Entry 8FY1 (X-ray diffraction, 2.56 A resolution); this record covers chains B and C of the 4 polymer chains in the assembly.

# Chain B
Molecule: Elongin-B
Source organism: Homo sapiens
UniProtKB: Q15370 (ELOB_HUMAN); residue numbers follow UniProt; this construct covers 1-118
Chain sequence (118 residues; row label = number of the first residue in the row):
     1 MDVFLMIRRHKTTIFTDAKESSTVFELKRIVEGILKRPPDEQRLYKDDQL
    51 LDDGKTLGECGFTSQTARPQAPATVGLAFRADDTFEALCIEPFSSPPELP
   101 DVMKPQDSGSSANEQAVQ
Not modelled in the structure: 106-118
UniProt features mapped onto this chain:
  - modified residue: Met-1 (N-acetylmethionine), Thr-84 (Phosphothreonine), Ser-108 (Phosphoserine), Ser-111 (Phosphoserine)

# Chain C
Molecule: Elongin-C
Source organism: Homo sapiens
UniProtKB: Q15369 (ELOC_HUMAN); residues 17-112 here = UniProt positions 17-112
Chain sequence (96 residues; each row starts with the number of its first residue):
    17 MYVKLISSDGHEFIVKREHALTSGTIKAMLSGPGQFAENETNEVNFREIP
    67 SHVLSKVCMYFTYKVRYTNSSTEIPEFPIAPEIALELLMAANFLDC
Not modelled in the structure: 49-56

# Interface between chain B and chain C
Contacting residue pairs (54; chain B residue first):
  Phe-4(B) / Thr-78(C)
  Phe-4(B) / Arg-82(C)
  Arg-8(B) / His-27(C)
  Lys-11(B) / Asp-25(C)  hydrogen bond (side chain-backbone)
  Lys-11(B) / His-27(C)
  Lys-11(B) / Glu-28(C)  hydrogen bond (backbone-backbone)
  Thr-12(B) / Glu-28(C)
  Thr-12(B) / Ile-30(C)
  Thr-13(B) / Glu-28(C)  hydrogen bond (backbone-backbone)
  Thr-13(B) / Phe-29(C)
  Thr-13(B) / Ile-30(C)  hydrogen bond (backbone-backbone)
  Ile-14(B) / Ile-30(C)
  Phe-15(B) / Tyr-18(C)
  Phe-15(B) / Phe-29(C)  hydrophobic
  Phe-15(B) / Ile-30(C)  hydrogen bond (backbone-backbone)
  Phe-15(B) / Val-31(C)  hydrophobic
  Phe-15(B) / Ser-71(C)
  Phe-15(B) / Cys-74(C)  hydrophobic
  Phe-15(B) / Met-75(C)  hydrophobic
  Thr-16(B) / Tyr-18(C)  hydrogen bond
  Asp-17(B) / Lys-32(C)  salt bridge
  Ile-34(B) / Tyr-18(C)
  Ile-34(B) / Ile-30(C)  hydrophobic
  Leu-35(B) / Ile-30(C)  hydrophobic
  Arg-68(B) / Tyr-83(C)  hydrogen bond
  Arg-68(B) / Pro-91(C)
  Pro-69(B) / Met-75(C)
  Pro-69(B) / Thr-78(C)
  Pro-69(B) / Tyr-79(C)  hydrophobic
  Pro-69(B) / Arg-82(C)
  Pro-69(B) / Tyr-83(C)  hydrophobic
  Gln-70(B) / Met-75(C)
  Gln-70(B) / Tyr-79(C)
  Gln-70(B) / Pro-91(C)
  Gln-70(B) / Phe-93(C)
  Gln-70(B) / Pro-94(C)
  Pro-72(B) / Met-75(C)
  Glu-91(B) / His-27(C)  hydrogen bond (backbone-side chain)
  Pro-92(B) / His-27(C)
  Phe-93(B) / His-27(C)
  Phe-93(B) / Phe-29(C)  hydrophobic
  Phe-93(B) / Ser-67(C)
  Phe-93(B) / Ser-71(C)
  Ser-94(B) / Asp-25(C)
  Ser-94(B) / Pro-66(C)
  Ser-94(B) / Ser-67(C)  hydrogen bond (backbone-side chain)
  Ser-94(B) / His-68(C)  hydrogen bond
  Ser-95(B) / His-68(C)
  Pro-96(B) / His-68(C)
  Pro-96(B) / Glu-98(C)
  Pro-97(B) / Glu-102(C)
  Leu-99(B) / Pro-97(C)
  Leu-99(B) / Glu-98(C)
  Met-103(B) / Pro-97(C)
Also at the interface, not in a pair above, chain B (27 interface residues in all): Met-6, His-10, Ile-30
Also at the interface, not in a pair above, chain C (30 interface residues in all): Gly-26, Lys-72, Glu-92, Ile-99, Ala-100, Leu-101

# In short
27 residues of chain B face 30 of chain C across their interface; the contacts include 10 hydrogen bonds and 1
salt bridge. Among the polar pairs are Asp-17(B)/Lys-32(C), Lys-11(B)/Asp-25(C) and Thr-16(B)/Tyr-18(C).
Here chain B is Elongin-B and chain C is Elongin-C, both from Homo sapiens. Entry 8FY1 (E3:PROTAC:target
ternary complex structure (VCB/753b/BCL-2)) was determined by X-ray diffraction (same publication as 8FY0 and
8FY2).
